Entry 4B6J (X-ray diffraction, 3.34 A resolution); this record covers chains C and D of the 4 polymer chains in the assembly.

# Chain C (and D)
Protein: Phosphoserine phosphatase
Organism: Thermococcus onnurineus NA1
Notes: EC 3.1.3.3; chain D of this document is another copy of the same molecule, construct and numbering; everything in this record applies to it too
UniProtKB: B6YX36 (B6YX36_THEON); numbering as in UniProt (aligned over 1-194)
Amino-acid sequence (201 residues; each row starts with the number of its first residue; numbers below 1 keep their minus sign (Gly-6 is residue -6)):
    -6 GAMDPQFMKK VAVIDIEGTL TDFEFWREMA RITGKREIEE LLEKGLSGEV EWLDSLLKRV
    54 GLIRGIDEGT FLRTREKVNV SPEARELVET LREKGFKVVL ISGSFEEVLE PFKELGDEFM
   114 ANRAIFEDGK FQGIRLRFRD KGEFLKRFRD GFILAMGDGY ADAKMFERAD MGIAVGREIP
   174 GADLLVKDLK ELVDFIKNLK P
Not modelled in the structure: 194
Differences from the reference sequence: expression tag (-6 to 0)

# Chain C / chain D interface
Residue-residue contacts - 10 pairs, chain C then chain D:
  Asp163(C) with Arg132(D), hydrogen bond (backbone-side chain)
  Ala175(C) with Glu44(D)
  Asp176(C) with Glu44(D); Leu46(D); Asp47(D)
  Leu177(C) with Leu46(D); Asp47(D); Leu50(D), hydrophobic
  Phe188(C) with Leu50(D), hydrophobic
  Asn191(C) with Arg57(D)
Interface residues without a listed pair, chain C (10 interface residues in all): Ala162, Met164, Leu178, Lys193
Interface residues without a listed pair, chain D (7 interface residues in all): Ile118

# In short
Chain C and chain D form an interface of 10 and 7 residues respectively; the contacts include 1 hydrogen bond.
The hydrogen-bonded pair is Asp163(C)-Arg132(D).
Chain C and chain D are both Phosphoserine phosphatase (Thermococcus onnurineus NA1); the structure, Crystal
structure of phosphoserine phosphatase from T. onnurineus, was determined by X-ray diffraction together with
4AP9 from the same study.
